8BR7 - chain AAA; structure by X-ray diffraction, 2.12 A resolution.

# Chain AAA
Name: Interleukin-1 receptor-associated kinase 4
Organism: Homo sapiens
Notes: EC 2.7.11.1
UniProt: Q9NWZ3 (IRAK4_HUMAN); numbering as in UniProt (aligned over 165-460)
Sequence (298 residues; numbered 163 to 460; the number before each row is that of its first residue):
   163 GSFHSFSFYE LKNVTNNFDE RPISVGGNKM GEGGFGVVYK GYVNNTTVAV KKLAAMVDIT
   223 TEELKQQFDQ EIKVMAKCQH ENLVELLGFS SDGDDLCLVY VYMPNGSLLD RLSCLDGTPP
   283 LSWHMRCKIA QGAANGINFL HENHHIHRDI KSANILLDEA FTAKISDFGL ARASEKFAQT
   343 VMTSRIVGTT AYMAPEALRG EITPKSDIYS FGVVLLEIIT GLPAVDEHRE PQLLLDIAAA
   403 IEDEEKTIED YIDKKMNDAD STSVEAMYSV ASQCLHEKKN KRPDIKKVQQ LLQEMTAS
Disordered / not traced: 163-164, 186-189, 216-222, 253-256, 337-342, 459-460
Construct notes: expression tag (163-164); engineered mutation A400 (Lys in Q9NWZ3), A401 (Glu in Q9NWZ3), A402 (Glu in Q9NWZ3)
Modified positions: T345 (phosphothreonine; TPO); S346 (phosphoserine; SEP)
Swiss-Prot annotation at these positions:
  - active site: D311 (Proton acceptor)
  - binding site (ATP): M192 to V200, K213, K313 to N316, D329
  - modified residue: T342 (Phosphothreonine), T345 (Phosphothreonine), S346 (Phosphoserine)
  - natural variant: G298 (G298D: In IMD67)
  - mutagenesis: K213 (K213A: Loss of kinase activity)
Small-molecule neighbours: R6R (3-nitro-N-[2-[2-oxidanylidene-2-[4-(phenylcarbonyl)piperazin-1-yl]ethyl]indazol-5-yl]benzamide): M192, V200, A211, K213, V246, Y262, V263, Y264, M265, P266, N267, G268, R273, D278, G279, T280, P281, L318, S328
What the authors report for this chain:
  - binding site for R6R: R273

# Overview
Bound to chain AAA: compound R6R. Curated annotation (UniProt) lists active-site residue D311, 15 ATP-binding
residues and one mutagenesis site. From the paper: a binding site for R6R at R273.
Chain AAA is Interleukin-1 receptor-associated kinase 4 (Homo sapiens); the structure, Discovery of IRAK4
Inhibitors BAY1834845 and BAY1830839, was determined by X-ray diffraction together with 8BR5, 8BR6, 8ATB, 8ATL
and 8ATN from the same study.
